Entry 9C58 (electron microscopy, 4.70 A resolution (low resolution: residue-level contacts below are approximate; hydrogen-bond / salt-bridge calls are withheld)); this record covers chains D and B of the 5 polymer chains in the assembly.

Chain D:
Name: AP-3 complex subunit delta-1
Organism: Homo sapiens
UniProt: O14617 (AP3D1_HUMAN); numbering as in UniProt (aligned over 1-617)
Amino-acid sequence (617 residues; row label = number of the first residue in the row):
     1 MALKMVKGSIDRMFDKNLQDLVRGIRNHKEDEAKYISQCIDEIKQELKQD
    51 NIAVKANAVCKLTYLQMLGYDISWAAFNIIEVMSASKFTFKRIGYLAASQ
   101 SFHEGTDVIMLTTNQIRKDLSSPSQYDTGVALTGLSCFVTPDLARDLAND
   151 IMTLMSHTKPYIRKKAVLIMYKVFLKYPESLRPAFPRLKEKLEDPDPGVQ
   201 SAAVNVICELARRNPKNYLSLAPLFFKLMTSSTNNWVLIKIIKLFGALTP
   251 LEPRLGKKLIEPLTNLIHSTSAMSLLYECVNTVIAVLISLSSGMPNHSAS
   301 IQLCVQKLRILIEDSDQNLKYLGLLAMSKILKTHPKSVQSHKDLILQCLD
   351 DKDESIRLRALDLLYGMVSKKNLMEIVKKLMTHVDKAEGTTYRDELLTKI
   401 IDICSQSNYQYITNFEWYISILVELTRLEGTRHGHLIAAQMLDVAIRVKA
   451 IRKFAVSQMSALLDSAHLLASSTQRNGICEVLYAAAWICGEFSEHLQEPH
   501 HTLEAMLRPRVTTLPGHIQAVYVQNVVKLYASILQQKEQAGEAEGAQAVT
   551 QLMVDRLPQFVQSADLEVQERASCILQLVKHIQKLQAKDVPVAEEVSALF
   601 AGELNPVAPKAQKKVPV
Disordered / not traced: 1-17, 602-617
UniProt features mapped onto this chain:
  - modified residue: Ala-2 (N-acetylalanine)

Chain B:
Name: AP-3 complex subunit beta-1
Organism: Homo sapiens
UniProt: O00203 (AP3B1_HUMAN); residue numbers follow UniProt; this construct covers 1-677
Amino-acid sequence (677 residues; row label = number of the first residue in the row):
     1 MSSNSFPYNEQSGGGEATELGQEATSTISPSGAFGLFSSDLKKNEDLKQM
    51 LESNKDSAKLDAMKRIVGMIAKGKNASELFPAVVKNVASKNIEIKKLVYV
   101 YLVRYAEEQQDLALLSISTFQRALKDPNQLIRASALRVLSSIRVPIIVPI
   151 MMLAIKEASADLSPYVRKNAAHAIQKLYSLDPEQKEMLIEVIEKLLKDKS
   201 TLVAGSVVMAFEEVCPDRIDLIHKNYRKLCNLLVDVEEWGQVVIIHMLTR
   251 YARTQFVSPWKEGDELEDNGKNFYESDDDQKEKTDKKKKPYTMDPDHRLL
   301 IRNTKPLLQSRNAAVVMAVAQLYWHISPKSEAGIISKSLVRLLRSNREVQ
   351 YIVLQNIATMSIQRKGMFEPYLKSFYVRSTDPTMIKTLKLEILTNLANEA
   401 NISTLLREFQTYVKSQDKQFAAATIQTIGRCATNILEVTDTCLNGLVCLL
   451 SNRDEIVVAESVVVIKKLLQMQPAQHGEIIKHMAKLLDSITVPVARASIL
   501 WLIGENCERVPKIAPDVLRKMAKSFTSEDDLVKLQILNLGAKLYLTNSKQ
   551 TKLLTQYILNLGKYDQNYDIRDRTRFIRQLIVPNVKSGALSKYAKKIFLA
   601 QKPAPLLESPFKDRDHFQLGTLSHTLNIKATGYLELSNWPEVAPDPSVRN
   651 VEVIELAKEWTPAGKAKQENSAKKFYS
Disordered / not traced: 1-46, 260-293, 651-677
UniProt features mapped onto this chain:
  - modified residue (Phosphoserine): Ser-276, Ser-609
  - natural variant: Leu-390 to Gln-410 (deletion: In HPS2), Leu-580 (L580R: In HPS2)

Interface between chain D and chain B:
Residue-residue contacts - 4 pairs, chain D then chain B:
  Gln-562(D) with Leu-606(B)
  Ser-563(D) with Pro-605(B)
  Leu-599(D) with Arg-575(B); Gln-579(B)
Also at the interface, not in a pair above, chain D (6 interface residues in all): Cys-574, Gln-577, Ala-598
Also at the interface, not in a pair above, chain B (6 interface residues in all): Phe-576, Ile-597

Overview:
The chain D/chain B interface involves 6 residues from each chain.
Chain D is AP-3 complex subunit delta-1 and chain B is AP-3 complex subunit beta-1, both from Homo sapiens;
the structure, AP-3 bound to myristoylated Arf1 (Q71L), was determined by electron microscopy (same
publication as 9C59, 9C5A, 9C5B and 9C5C).
